Entry 7Z43 (X-ray diffraction, 3.12 A resolution); this record covers chains BBB and VVV of the 8 polymer chains in the assembly.

# Chain BBB
Molecule: RNA-directed RNA polymerase catalytic subunit
From: Influenza B virus
Notes: EC 2.7.7.48
UniProtKB: Q5V8Y6 (Q5V8Y6_9INFB); residue numbers follow UniProt; this construct covers 1-752
Chain sequence (772 residues; numbered -8 to 763; the number before each row is that of its first residue; numbers below 1 keep their minus sign (Gly-8 is residue -8)):
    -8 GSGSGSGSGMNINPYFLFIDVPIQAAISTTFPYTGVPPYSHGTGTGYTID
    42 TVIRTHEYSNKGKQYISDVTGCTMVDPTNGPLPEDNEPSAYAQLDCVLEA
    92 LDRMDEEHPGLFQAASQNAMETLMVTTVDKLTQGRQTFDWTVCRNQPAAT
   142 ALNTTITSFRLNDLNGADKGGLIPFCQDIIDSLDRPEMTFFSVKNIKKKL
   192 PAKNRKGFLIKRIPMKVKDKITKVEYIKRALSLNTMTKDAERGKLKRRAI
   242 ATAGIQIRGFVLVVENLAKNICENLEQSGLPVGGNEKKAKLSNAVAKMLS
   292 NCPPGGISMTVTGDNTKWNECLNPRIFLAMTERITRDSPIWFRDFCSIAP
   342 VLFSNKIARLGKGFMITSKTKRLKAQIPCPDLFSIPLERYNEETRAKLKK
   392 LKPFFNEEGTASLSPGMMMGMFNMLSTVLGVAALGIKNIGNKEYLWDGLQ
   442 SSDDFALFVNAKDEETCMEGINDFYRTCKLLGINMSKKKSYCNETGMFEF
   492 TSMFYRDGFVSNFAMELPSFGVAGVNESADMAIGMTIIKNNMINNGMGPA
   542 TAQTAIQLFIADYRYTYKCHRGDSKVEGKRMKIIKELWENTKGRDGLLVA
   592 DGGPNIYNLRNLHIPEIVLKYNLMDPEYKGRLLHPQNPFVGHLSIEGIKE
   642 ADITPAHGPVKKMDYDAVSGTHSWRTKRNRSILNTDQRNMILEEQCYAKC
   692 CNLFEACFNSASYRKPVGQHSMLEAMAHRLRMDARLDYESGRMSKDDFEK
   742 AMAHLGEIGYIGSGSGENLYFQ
Unresolved in the structure: -8 to -1, 750-763
Construct notes: expression tag (-8 to 0, 753-763)

# Chain VVV
Molecule: 14-nt RNA strand
Sequence (14 nucleotides; each row starts with the number of its first residue):
     1 AGUAGUAACAAGAG

# How chain BBB and chain VVV interact
Pairs across the interface (17; chain BBB residue first):
  His32(BBB) - A4(VVV)  hydrogen bond to the phosphate
  His32(BBB) - G5(VVV)  salt bridge to the phosphate
  His32(BBB) - A7(VVV)  sugar contact
  His32(BBB) - A8(VVV)  sugar contact
  Gly33(BBB) - A7(VVV)  phosphate contact
  Gly33(BBB) - A8(VVV)  phosphate contact
  Thr34(BBB) - A7(VVV)  phosphate contact
  Thr34(BBB) - A8(VVV)  hydrogen bond to the phosphate
  Tyr38(BBB) - U6(VVV)  hydrogen bond to the phosphate
  Tyr38(BBB) - A7(VVV)  phosphate contact
  Lys237(BBB) - U6(VVV)  base contact
  Met356(BBB) - A8(VVV)  phosphate contact
  Met356(BBB) - C9(VVV)  phosphate contact
  Lys365(BBB) - C9(VVV)  salt bridge to the phosphate
  Gln367(BBB) - A8(VVV)  phosphate contact
  Glu384(BBB) - U6(VVV)  hydrogen bond to the sugar
  Asn675(BBB) - G12(VVV)  base contact
Also at the interface, not in a pair above, chain BBB (13 interface residues in all): Tyr30, Gly37, Arg363
Also at the interface, not in a pair above, chain VVV (8 interface residues in all): A10

# Overview
Chain BBB and chain VVV form an interface of 13 and 8 residues respectively, with 4 hydrogen bonds and 2 salt
bridges. Among the polar pairs are Glu384(BBB)-U6(VVV), His32(BBB)-A4(VVV) and Thr34(BBB)-A8(VVV).
Here chain BBB is RNA-directed RNA polymerase catalytic subunit (Influenza B virus) and chain VVV is a 14-nt
RNA strand. Entry 7Z43 (Influenza B polymerase with Pol II pSer5 CTD peptide mimic bound in site 1B and 2B)
was determined by X-ray diffraction, deposited together with 7Z42.
